PDB entry 7W1M | electron microscopy, 6.50 A resolution (low resolution: residue-level contacts below are approximate; hydrogen-bond / salt-bridge calls are withheld) | chains C and D of the 8 polymer chains in the assembly

[Chain C]
Name: Double-strand-break repair protein rad21 homolog
Source organism: Homo sapiens
Reference sequence: O60216 (RAD21_HUMAN); residue numbers follow UniProt; this construct covers 1-631
Amino-acid sequence (631 residues; row label = number of the first residue in the row):
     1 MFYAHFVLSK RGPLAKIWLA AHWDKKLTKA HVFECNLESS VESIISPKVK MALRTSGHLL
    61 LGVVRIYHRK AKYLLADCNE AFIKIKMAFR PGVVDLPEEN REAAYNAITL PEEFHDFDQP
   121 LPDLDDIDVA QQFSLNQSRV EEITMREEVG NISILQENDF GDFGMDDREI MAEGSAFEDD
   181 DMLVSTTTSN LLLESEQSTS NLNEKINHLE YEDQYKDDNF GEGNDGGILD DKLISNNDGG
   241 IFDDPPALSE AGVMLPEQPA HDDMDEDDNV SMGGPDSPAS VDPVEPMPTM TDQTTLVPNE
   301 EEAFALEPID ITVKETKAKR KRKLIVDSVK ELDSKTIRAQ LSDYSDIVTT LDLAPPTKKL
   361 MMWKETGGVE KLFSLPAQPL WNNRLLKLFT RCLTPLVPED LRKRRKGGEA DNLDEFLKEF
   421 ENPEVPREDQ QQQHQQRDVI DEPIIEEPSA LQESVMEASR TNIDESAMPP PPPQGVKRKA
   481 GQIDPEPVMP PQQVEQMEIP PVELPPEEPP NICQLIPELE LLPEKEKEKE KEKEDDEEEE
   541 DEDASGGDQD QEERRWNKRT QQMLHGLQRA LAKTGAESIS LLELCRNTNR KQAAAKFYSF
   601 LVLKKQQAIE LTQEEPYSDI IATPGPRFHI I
Unresolved in the structure: 1-9, 93-153, 172-320, 395-557, 631
Differences from the reference sequence: engineered mutation Ala172 (Arg in O60216), Ala279 (Asp in O60216), Ala450 (Arg in O60216)
Curated features (UniProtKB/Swiss-Prot):
  - region: Ile154 to Met171 (Interaction with NIPBL)
  - modified residue: Ser46 (Phosphoserine), Ser153 (Phosphoserine), Ser175 (Phosphoserine), Ser249 (Phosphoserine), Thr394 (Phosphothreonine), Ser454 (Phosphoserine), Ser545 (Phosphoserine), Thr623 (Phosphothreonine)
  - cross-link (Glycyl lysine isopeptide (Lys-Gly)): Lys48 (interchain with G-Cter in SUMO2), Lys216 (interchain with G-Cter in SUMO2), Lys418 (interchain with G-Cter in SUMO2)
  - natural variant: Gln197 to Ile631 (deletion: In CDLS4), Pro376 (P376R: In CDLS4), Gly481 (G481R: Found in a radiation-sensitive cancer patient), Cys585 (C585R: In CDLS4), Ala622 (A622T: In MGS)
  - mutagenesis: Met1 to Asp126 (Abolishes interaction with SMC1), Asp126 to Asp282 (Abolishes binding to SMARCA5), Asp276 to Ser280 (Loss of cleavage by caspase-3 or caspase-7), Asp282 (D282E: No effect on cleavage by caspase-3 or caspase-7)

[Chain D]
Name: Cohesin subunit SA-1
Source organism: Homo sapiens
Reference sequence: Q8WVM7 (STAG1_HUMAN); residues 1-1258 here = UniProt positions 1-1258
Amino-acid sequence (1258 residues; row label = number of the first residue in the row):
     1 MITSELPVLQ DSTNETTAHS DAGSELEETE VKGKRKRGRP GRPPSTNKKP RKSPGEKSRI
    61 EAGIRGAGRG RANGHPQQNG EGEPVTLFEV VKLGKSAMQS VVDDWIESYK QDRDIALLDL
   121 INFFIQCSGC RGTVRIEMFR NMQNAEIIRK MTEEFDEDSG DYPLTMPGPQ WKKFRSNFCE
   181 FIGVLIRQCQ YSIIYDEYMM DTVISLLTGL SDSQVRAFRH TSTLAAMKLM TALVNVALNL
   241 SIHQDNTQRQ YEAERNKMIG KRANERLELL LQKRKELQEN QDEIENMMNS IFKGIFVHRY
   301 RDAIAEIRAI CIEEIGVWMK MYSDAFLNDS YLKYVGWTLH DRQGEVRLKC LKALQSLYTN
   361 RELFPKLELF TNRFKDRIVS MTLDKEYDVA VEAIRLVTLI LHGSEEALSN EDCENVYHLV
   421 YSAHRPVAVA AGEFLHKKLF SRHDPQAEEA LAKRRGRNSP NGNLIRMLVL FFLESELHEH
   481 AAYLVDSLWE SSQELLKDWE CMTELLLEEP VQGEEAMSDR QESALIELMV CTIRQAAEAH
   541 PPVGRGTGKR VLTAKERKTQ IDDRNKLTEH FIITLPMLLS KYSADAEKVA NLLQIPQYFD
   601 LEIYSTGRME KHLDALLKQI KFVVEKHVES DVLEACSKTY SILCSEEYTI QNRVDIARSQ
   661 LIDEFVDRFN HSVEDLLQEG EEADDDDIYN VLSTLKRLTS FHNAHDLTKW DLFGNCYRLL
   721 KTGIEHGAMP EQIVVQALQC SHYSILWQLV KITDGSPSKE DLLVLRKTVK SFLAVCQQCL
   781 SNVNTPVKEQ AFMLLCDLLM IFSHQLMTGG REGLQPLVFN PDTGLQSELL SFVMDHVFID
   841 QDEENQSMEG DEEDEANKIE ALHKRRNLLA AFSKLIIYDI VDMHAAADIF KHYMKYYNDY
   901 GDIIKETLSK TRQIDKIQCA KTLILSLQQL FNELVQEQGP NLDRTSAHVS GIKELARRFA
   961 LTFGLDQIKT REAVATLHKD GIEFAFKYQN QKGQEYPPPN LAFLEVLSEF SSKLLRQDKK
  1021 TVHSYLEKFL TEQMMERRED VWLPLISYRN SLVTGGEDDR MSVNSGSSSS KTSSVRNKKG
  1081 RPPLHKKRVE DESLDNTWLN RTDTMIQTPG PLPAPQLTST VLRENSRPMG DQIQEPESEH
  1141 GSEPDFLHNP QMQISWLGQP KLEDLNRKDR TGMNYMKVRT GVRHAVRGLM EEDAEPIFED
  1201 VMMSSRSQLE DMNEEFEDTM VIDLPPSRNR RERAELRPDF FDSAAIIEDD SGFGMPMF
Unresolved in the structure: 1-85, 1053-1258
Curated features (UniProtKB/Swiss-Prot):
  - modified residue (Phosphoserine): Ser24, Ser756, Ser1062, Ser1065, Ser1093
  - cross-link: Lys1161 (Glycyl lysine isopeptide (Lys-Gly) (interchain with G-Cter in SUMO2))
  - natural variant: Val85 (V85I: Found in a patient with cohesinopathy; uncertain significance), Gln214 (Q214R: In MRD47), Arg216 (R216G: In MRD47), His220 (H220R: In MRD47), Lys333 (K333Q: In MRD47), Leu351 (L351W: In MRD47), Arg373 (R373Q: In MRD47), Arg377 (R377C: Found in a patient with cohesinopathy), His478 (H478P: In MRD47), Lys979 (K979R: In MRD47)

[Chain C / chain D interface]
Residue-residue contacts (98):
  Leu324(C) with Thr152(D); Glu157(D)
  Val326(C) with Gln214(D)
  Asp327(C) with Gln214(D); Arg216(D); Arg219(D)
  Lys330(C) with Asp212(D); Gln214(D); Ala303(D)
  Glu331(C) with His298(D); Arg299(D); Arg301(D)
  Thr336(C) with Arg342(D)
  Ile337(C) with Arg301(D)
  Gln340(C) with Arg342(D)
  Tyr344(C) with His340(D); Arg377(D)
  Ile347(C) with Asp341(D); Arg347(D); Asp384(D); Lys385(D)
  Val348(C) with Lys385(D)
  Thr349(C) with Leu383(D); Asp384(D); Lys385(D)
  Thr350(C) with Leu383(D)
  Leu351(C) with Leu419(D)
  Asp352(C) with Tyr387(D); Tyr421(D); Ser422(D); Ala423(D); His424(D)
  Leu353(C) with Tyr421(D); Leu477(D)
  Ala354(C) with Tyr421(D); His478(D); Tyr483(D)
  Pro355(C) with His478(D); His480(D); Tyr483(D)
  Pro356(C) with Leu477(D); His478(D); Glu479(D); His480(D)
  Thr357(C) with Glu479(D); His480(D)
  Lys358(C) with His480(D); Glu527(D)
  Lys359(C) with Glu860(D)
  Leu360(C) with Ile859(D)
  Met361(C) with His480(D); Tyr483(D); Val543(D)
  Trp363(C) with Ile859(D); Glu860(D); His863(D)
  Lys364(C) with Val543(D)
  Glu365(C) with Val543(D)
  Thr366(C) with His863(D)
  Val369(C) with Asp902(D); Ile903(D); Glu906(D)
  Leu372(C) with Asn867(D); Ala870(D); Lys874(D)
  Phe373(C) with Ala870(D); Ser873(D); Lys874(D); Ile903(D); Glu906(D); Thr907(D)
  Leu375(C) with Lys874(D)
  Ala377(C) with Asn867(D)
  Gln378(C) with Met793(D)
  Trp381(C) with Glu634(D); Ser637(D); Lys638(D); Ser700(D); Asn703(D); Ala704(D)
  Asn382(C) with Trp747(D)
  Arg384(C) with Trp747(D); Val750(D)
  Leu385(C) with Leu746(D); Val750(D)
  Leu388(C) with Val750(D)
  Phe389(C) with Met800(D)
  Arg391(C) with Thr753(D); Gln805(D); Arg811(D)
  Cys392(C) with Met800(D); Ser803(D); Gln805(D); Tyr878(D)
  Leu393(C) with Tyr878(D)
  Thr394(C) with Gln805(D); Tyr878(D); Lys910(D)
Other interface residues (no listed pair), chain C (52 interface residues in all): Lys323, Ile325, Ser328, Leu332, Leu341, Asp346, Gly368, Pro379
Other interface residues (no listed pair), chain D (70 interface residues in all): Phe155, Ser213, Val215, Asp302, His418, Asn591, Tyr743, Leu749, Leu806, Arg866, Ala871

[Summary]
The interface between chain C and chain D involves 52 residues on one side and 70 on the other. From UniProt:
7 mutagenesis sites on chain C.
Here chain C is Double-strand-break repair protein rad21 homolog and chain D is Cohesin subunit SA-1, both
from Homo sapiens. Entry 7W1M (Cryo-EM structure of human cohesin-CTCF-DNA complex) was determined by electron
microscopy.
